Entry 7TI8 (electron microscopy, 3.50 A resolution); this record covers chains A and E of the 8 polymer chains in the assembly.

Chain A:
Name: Replication factor C subunit 1
From: Saccharomyces cerevisiae
Reference sequence: P38630 (RFC1_YEAST); residues 1-861 here = UniProt positions 1-861
Sequence (861 residues; each row starts with the number of its first residue):
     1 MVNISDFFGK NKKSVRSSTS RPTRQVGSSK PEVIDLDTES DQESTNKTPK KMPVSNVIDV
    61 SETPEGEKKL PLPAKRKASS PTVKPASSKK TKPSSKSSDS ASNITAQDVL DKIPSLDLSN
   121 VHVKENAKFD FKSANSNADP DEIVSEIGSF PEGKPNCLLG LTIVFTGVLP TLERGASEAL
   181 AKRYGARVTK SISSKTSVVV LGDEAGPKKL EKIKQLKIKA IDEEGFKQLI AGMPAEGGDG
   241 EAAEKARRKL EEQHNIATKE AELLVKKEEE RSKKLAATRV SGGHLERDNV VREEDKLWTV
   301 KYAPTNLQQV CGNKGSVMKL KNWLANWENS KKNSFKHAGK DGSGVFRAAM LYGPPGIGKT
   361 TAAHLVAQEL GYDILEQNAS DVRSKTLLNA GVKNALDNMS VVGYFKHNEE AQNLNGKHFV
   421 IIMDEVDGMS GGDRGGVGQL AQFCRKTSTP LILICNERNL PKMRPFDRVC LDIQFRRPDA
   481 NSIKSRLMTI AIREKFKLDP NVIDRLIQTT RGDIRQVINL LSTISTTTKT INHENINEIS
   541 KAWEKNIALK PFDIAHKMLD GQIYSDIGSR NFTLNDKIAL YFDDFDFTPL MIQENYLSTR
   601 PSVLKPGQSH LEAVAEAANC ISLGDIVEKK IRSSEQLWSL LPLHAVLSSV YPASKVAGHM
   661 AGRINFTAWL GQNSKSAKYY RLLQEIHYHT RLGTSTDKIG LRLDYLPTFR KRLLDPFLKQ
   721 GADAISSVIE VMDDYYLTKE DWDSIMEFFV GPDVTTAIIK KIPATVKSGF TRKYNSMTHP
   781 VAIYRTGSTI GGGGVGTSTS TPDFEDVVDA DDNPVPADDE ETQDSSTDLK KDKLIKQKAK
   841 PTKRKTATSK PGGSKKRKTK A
Unresolved in the structure: 1-290, 782-861
Bound ions: Mg2+: T360 (together with ATP-gamma-S)
Residues lining bound ligands:
  - ADP (adenosine-5'-diphosphate): S695, T696, Y705
  - ATP-gamma-S (AGS; phosphothiophosphoric acid-adenylate ester): T299, V300, Y302, A303, P304, Q309, V310, C311, G312, P355, G356, I357, G358, K359, T360, T361, D424, E425, N456, R486, I514, R515, I518
UniProt features mapped onto this chain:
  - motif (Nuclear localization signal): K830 to L834, K855 to K860
  - binding site (ATP): T299, C311, G353 to T361, N456
  - modified residue: T38 (Phosphothreonine), S40 (Phosphoserine), T63 (Phosphothreonine)
  - mutagenesis: D427 (D427H: In cs mutant CDC44-2; causes cell cycle arrest), G436 (G436R: In cs mutant CDC44-3/4; causes cell cycle arrest), G512 (G512A: In cs mutant CDC44-9; no effect), D513 (D513N: In cs mutants CDC44-1/5/8 and CDC44-9; causes cell cycle arrest)
What the authors report for this chain:
  - conformationally variable residues (helix shift): I536 to A542, K541 to N546, L549
  - mutagenesis - W638G: decreased catalytic activity on PCNA and DNA
  - mutagenesis - F582A: unchanged catalytic activity on DNA
  - mutagenesis - F582A: unchanged binding to DNA
  - mutagenesis - F582A, W638G: unchanged growth

Chain E:
Name: Replication factor C subunit 5
From: Saccharomyces cerevisiae
Reference sequence: P38251 (RFC5_YEAST); residue numbers follow UniProt; this construct covers 1-354
Sequence (354 residues; each row starts with the number of its first residue):
     1 MSLWVDKYRP KSLNALSHNE ELTNFLKSLS DQPRDLPHLL LYGPNGTGKK TRCMALLESI
    61 FGPGVYRLKI DVRQFVTASN RKLELNVVSS PYHLEITPSD MGNNDRIVIQ ELLKEVAQME
   121 QVDFQDSKDG LAHRYKCVII NEANSLTKDA QAALRRTMEK YSKNIRLIMV CDSMSPIIAP
   181 IKSRCLLIRC PAPSDSEIST ILSDVVTNER IQLETKDILK RIAQASNGNL RVSLLMLESM
   241 ALNNELALKS SSPIIKPDWI IVIHKLTRKI VKERSVNSLI ECRAVLYDLL AHCIPANIIL
   301 KELTFSLLDV ETLNTTNKSS IIEYSSVFDE RLSLGNKAIF HLEGFIAKVM CCLD
Unresolved in the structure: 1-3, 126-128
Residues lining bound ligands:
  - ADP (adenosine-5'-diphosphate): W4, V5, Y8, R9, P10, L16, S17, H18, P44, N45, G46, T47, G48, K49, K50, T51, I201, L230, R231, L234
  - ATP-gamma-S (AGS; phosphothiophosphoric acid-adenylate ester): R155, E159, P180, R184
UniProt features mapped onto this chain:
  - binding site (ATP): V5, S17, G43 to T51, R231

Chain A / chain E interface:
Contacting residue pairs (102):
  L590(A) - K337(E)
  L590(A) - F340(E)  hydrophobic
  Q593(A) - R283(E)  hydrogen bond (backbone-side chain)
  Q593(A) - Y287(E)
  Q593(A) - F340(E)
  Q593(A) - E343(E)  hydrogen bond
  E594(A) - R283(E)  salt bridge
  Y596(A) - R283(E)
  Y596(A) - E343(E)  hydrogen bond
  L597(A) - V276(E)
  L597(A) - L279(E)  hydrophobic
  L597(A) - I280(E)  hydrophobic
  L597(A) - R283(E)
  L597(A) - E343(E)
  H610(A) - V276(E)
  L611(A) - R274(E)
  L611(A) - M350(E)
  E612(A) - C351(E)
  V614(A) - L279(E)  hydrophobic
  A615(A) - A347(E)  hydrophobic
  A618(A) - G344(E)
  N619(A) - R331(E)  hydrogen bond
  N619(A) - K348(E)
  I621(A) - F340(E)  hydrophobic
  S622(A) - R331(E)
  S622(A) - F340(E)
  S622(A) - H341(E)  hydrogen bond
  L623(A) - R331(E)
  D625(A) - N336(E)
  D625(A) - K337(E)  hydrogen bond (side chain-backbone)
  D625(A) - F340(E)
  D625(A) - H341(E)  salt bridge
  I626(A) - R331(E)
  I626(A) - L334(E)
  I626(A) - H341(E)
  E628(A) - N336(E)  hydrogen bond
  E628(A) - K337(E)
  K629(A) - L334(E)
  K629(A) - G335(E)
  K629(A) - N336(E)
  W669(A) - Y287(E)
  W669(A) - K337(E)
  W669(A) - I339(E)
  Q672(A) - Y287(E)
  Q672(A) - A291(E)
  K675(A) - A291(E)
  K675(A) - H292(E)  hydrogen bond
  S676(A) - A291(E)
  Y679(A) - A291(E)
  Y679(A) - H292(E)
  Y680(A) - C293(E)
  L683(A) - C293(E)  hydrophobic
  Q684(A) - D100(E)  hydrogen bond
  Y688(A) - I70(E)
  Y688(A) - N86(E)
  Y688(A) - D100(E)  hydrogen bond
  R691(A) - I70(E)
  R691(A) - V88(E)
  R691(A) - E95(E)  salt bridge
  R691(A) - N141(E)
  L692(A) - L68(E)  hydrophobic
  G693(A) - D6(E)
  G693(A) - R9(E)  hydrogen bond (backbone-side chain)
  T694(A) - R9(E)  hydrogen bond (backbone-side chain)
  S695(A) - R9(E)
  D697(A) - K50(E)
  D697(A) - E142(E)
  I699(A) - C293(E)  hydrophobic
  I699(A) - P295(E)  hydrophobic
  G700(A) - R231(E)  hydrogen bond (backbone-side chain)
  R702(A) - D258(E)  salt bridge
  R702(A) - H292(E)  hydrogen bond (side chain-backbone)
  R702(A) - C293(E)
  L703(A) - W259(E)  hydrogen bond (backbone-side chain)
  L703(A) - I298(E)  hydrophobic
  D704(A) - R231(E)  salt bridge
  D704(A) - V232(E)
  D704(A) - L235(E)
  Y705(A) - V5(E)
  Y705(A) - R231(E)
  Y705(A) - L235(E)  hydrophobic
  T708(A) - W4(E)
  T708(A) - L235(E)  hydrogen bond (side chain-backbone)
  T708(A) - S239(E)  hydrogen bond
  K711(A) - S239(E)
  K711(A) - L242(E)
  K711(A) - N243(E)
  K711(A) - I255(E)
  R712(A) - E238(E)  salt bridge
  R712(A) - L242(E)
  K719(A) - E245(E)  salt bridge
  D734(A) - K7(E)  salt bridge
  Y735(A) - W4(E)
  Y735(A) - D6(E)  hydrogen bond
  Y735(A) - K7(E)
  E747(A) - H292(E)
  F748(A) - H292(E)
  V750(A) - D258(E)  hydrogen bond (backbone-side chain)
  V750(A) - D288(E)
  V750(A) - H292(E)
  G751(A) - V262(E)
  P752(A) - I261(E)  hydrophobic
Also at the interface, not in a pair above, chain A (55 interface residues in all): T696, K698, P707, F749
Also at the interface, not in a pair above, chain E (63 interface residues in all): M54, L85, T97, E209, P257, L290, I294, F328, S333, D354

Overview:
55 residues of chain A and 63 residues of chain E are in contact; the contacts include 19 hydrogen bonds and 8
salt bridges. Polar contacts include E594(A)-R283(E), D625(A)-H341(E) and R691(A)-E95(E). From the paper:
W638G of chain A reduces catalytic activity on PCNA and DNA; conformational variability at I536(A), K541(A)
and L549(A).
Chain A is Replication factor C subunit 1 and chain E is Replication factor C subunit 5, both from
Saccharomyces cerevisiae; the structure, Structure of the yeast clamp loader (Replication Factor C RFC) bound
to the open sliding clamp ..., was determined by electron microscopy (same publication as 7THJ, 7THV, 7TIB,
7TIC, 7TID and 7TKU).
